9OTL - chains A and B; structure by X-ray diffraction, 1.85 A resolution.

== Chain A (and B) ==
Protein: SIS domain protein
Organism: Salmonella enterica subsp. enterica serovar Typhimurium
Notes: chain B of this document is another copy of the same molecule, construct and numbering; everything in this record applies to it too
Reference sequence: V7IWJ0 (V7IWJ0_SALET); residues -5 to 325 here correspond to UniProt positions 1-331 (UniProt number = residue number + 6)
Amino-acid sequence (345 residues; numbered -19 to 325; the number before each row is that of its first residue; numbers below 1 keep their minus sign (Met-19 is residue -19)):
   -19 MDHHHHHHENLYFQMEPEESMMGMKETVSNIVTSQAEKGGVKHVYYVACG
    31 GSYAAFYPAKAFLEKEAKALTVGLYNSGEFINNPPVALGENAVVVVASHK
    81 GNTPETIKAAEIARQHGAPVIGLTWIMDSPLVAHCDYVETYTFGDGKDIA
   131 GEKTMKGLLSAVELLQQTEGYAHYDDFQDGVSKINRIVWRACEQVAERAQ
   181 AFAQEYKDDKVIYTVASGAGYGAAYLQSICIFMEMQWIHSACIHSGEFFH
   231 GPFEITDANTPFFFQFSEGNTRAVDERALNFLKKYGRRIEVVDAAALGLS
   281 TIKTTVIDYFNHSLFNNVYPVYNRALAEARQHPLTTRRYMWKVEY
Disordered / not traced: -19 to 1, 311-316 (chain B: -19 to 1)
Construct notes: expression tag (-19 to -6); engineered mutation Ala275 (Lys281 in V7IWJ0), Ala276 (Glu282 in V7IWJ0)
Metal / ion sites: Mg2+: Glu227, His230, Pro232

== How chain A and chain B interact ==
Pairs across the interface - 87 pairs, chain A then chain B:
  His23(A) with Lys48(B), hydrogen bond (side chain-backbone)
  Cys29(A) with His230(B), hydrogen bond
  Glu44(A) with Pro65(B)
  Lys45(A) with Asn63(B), hydrogen bond; Pro64(B), hydrogen bond (side chain-backbone); Pro65(B); Val66(B), hydrogen bond (backbone-backbone)
  Ala47(A) with Ala67(B)
  Lys48(A) with His23(B), hydrogen bond (backbone-side chain)
  Thr51(A) with Thr51(B)
  Tyr55(A) with Glu44(B)
  Glu59(A) with Gly198(B)
  Asn62(A) with Asn250(B); Val254(B)
  Asn63(A) with Lys45(B), hydrogen bond; Asn250(B), hydrogen bond; Asp288(B)
  Pro64(A) with Lys45(B), hydrogen bond (backbone-side chain)
  Pro65(A) with Glu44(B); Lys45(B)
  Val66(A) with Lys45(B), hydrogen bond (backbone-backbone); Glu46(B); Lys48(B)
  Ala67(A) with Ala47(B)
  Thr83(A) with His230(B)
  Glu85(A) with His230(B), salt bridge; Arg257(B), salt bridge
  Tyr193(A) with Ile218(B); His219(B), hydrogen bond (side chain-backbone)
  Gly198(A) with Glu59(B)
  Tyr205(A) with Glu227(B), hydrogen bond
  Ile209(A) with Pro232(B), hydrophobic
  Phe212(A) with Phe233(B); Glu234(B); Thr236(B)
  Met213(A) with Pro232(B), hydrophobic
  Gln216(A) with Thr236(B)
  Trp217(A) with Thr236(B), hydrogen bond (backbone-side chain); Ala238(B)
  Ile218(A) with Val191(B), hydrophobic; Tyr193(B)
  His219(A) with Tyr193(B), hydrogen bond (backbone-side chain); Ser220(B); Ala221(B), hydrogen bond (backbone-backbone); Glu234(B), salt bridge
  Ser220(A) with His219(B)
  Ala221(A) with His219(B), hydrogen bond (backbone-backbone)
  Glu227(A) with Tyr205(B)
  Phe229(A) with Glu85(B)
  His230(A) with Cys29(B); Thr83(B); Glu85(B), salt bridge; Glu324(B), salt bridge
  Gly231(A) with Lys322(B); Val323(B)
  Pro232(A) with Ile209(B), hydrophobic; Met213(B), hydrophobic; Trp321(B), hydrophobic
  Phe233(A) with Phe212(B); Trp321(B)
  Glu234(A) with His219(B), salt bridge
  Thr236(A) with Phe212(B); Gln216(B); Trp217(B), hydrogen bond (side chain-backbone)
  Asp237(A) with Trp217(B); Arg317(B); Tyr319(B), hydrogen bond
  Ala238(A) with Trp217(B)
  Thr240(A) with Ile218(B)
  Asn250(A) with Asn62(B); Asn63(B), hydrogen bond
  Ala253(A) with Asn62(B)
  Val254(A) with Gly58(B); Asn62(B)
  Arg257(A) with Glu85(B), salt bridge
  Asp288(A) with Asn63(B)
  Tyr319(A) with Ile235(B); Thr236(B); Asp237(B), hydrogen bond
  Trp321(A) with Pro232(B), hydrophobic; Phe233(B); Ile235(B); Thr236(B)
  Lys322(A) with Gly231(B); Pro232(B)
  Glu324(A) with Phe229(B); His230(B), salt bridge
Interface residues without a listed pair, chain A (59 interface residues in all): Gly30, Glu46, Leu50, Asn56, Gly58, Val191, Gly226, Ile235, Thr251, Val323
Interface residues without a listed pair, chain B (58 interface residues in all): Tyr55, Asn56, Gly226, Thr240, Thr251, Ala253

== In short ==
59 residues of chain A face 58 of chain B across their interface; the contacts include 20 hydrogen bonds and 8
salt bridges. Among the polar pairs are Glu85(A)-His230(B), Glu85(A)-Arg257(B) and His219(A)-Glu234(B).
Glu227(A), His230(A) and Pro232(A) form the Mg2+ site.
Both chains are SIS domain protein (Salmonella enterica subsp. enterica serovar Typhimurium). Entry 9OTL
(Crystal Structure of Salmonella FraB Deglycase, Crystal Form 1) was determined by X-ray diffraction (same
publication as 9OTJ, 9OTR, 9OTU, 9OU5 and 9OU6).
